8E3H - chains 7 and a of the 7 polymer chains in the assembly; structure by electron microscopy, 6.50 A resolution (low resolution: residue-level contacts below are approximate; hydrogen-bond / salt-bridge calls are withheld).

[Chain 7]
Molecule: RNA with 18 nt long spacer
Sequence (35 nucleotides; row label = number of the first residue in the row):
     1 AUGUUUUUUUUUUUUUUUUUUGAUUUGGUGAGAGG
Unresolved in the structure: 10-35

[Chain a]
Molecule: Transcription termination factor Rho
Source organism: Escherichia coli
Notes: EC 3.6.4.-
UniProtKB: A0A0A0GPI6 (A0A0A0GPI6_ECOLX); residues 1-419 here correspond to UniProt positions 25-443 (UniProt number = residue number + 24)
Chain sequence (419 residues; numbered 1 to 419; the number before each row is that of its first residue):
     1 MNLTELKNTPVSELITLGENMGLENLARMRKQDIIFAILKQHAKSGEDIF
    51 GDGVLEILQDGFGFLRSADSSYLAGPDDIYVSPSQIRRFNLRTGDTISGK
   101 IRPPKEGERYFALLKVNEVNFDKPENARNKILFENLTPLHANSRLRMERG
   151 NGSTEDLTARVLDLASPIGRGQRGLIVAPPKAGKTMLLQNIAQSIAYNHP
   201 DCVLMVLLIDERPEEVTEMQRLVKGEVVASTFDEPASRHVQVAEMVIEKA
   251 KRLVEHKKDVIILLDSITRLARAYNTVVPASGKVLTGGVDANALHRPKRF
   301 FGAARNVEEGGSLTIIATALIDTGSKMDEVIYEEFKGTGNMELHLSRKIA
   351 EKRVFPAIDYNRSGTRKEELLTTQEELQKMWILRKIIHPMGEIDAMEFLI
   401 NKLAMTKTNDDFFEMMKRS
Unresolved in the structure: 418-419
Ion coordination: beryllium trifluoride ion: Lys184 (together with ADP)
Ligand contacts:
  - ADP / beryllium trifluoride: Thr158, Pro179, Pro180, Lys181, Ala182, Gly183, Lys184, Thr185, Met186, Leu320, Phe355
  - ADP / beryllium trifluoride: Gly337, Thr365, Arg366, Lys367

[How chain 7 and chain a interact]
Contacting residue pairs - 5 pairs, chain 7 then chain a:
  A1(7) - Gly282(a)
  U2(7) - Lys283(a)
  U2(7) - Val284(a)
  G3(7) - Leu285(a)
  U7(7) - Thr286(a)
Other interface residues (no listed pair), chain a (6 interface residues in all): Gly287

[Overview]
4 residues of chain 7 face 6 of chain a across their interface. Bound to chain a: ADP / beryllium trifluoride.
Chain 7 is RNA with 18 nt long spacer and chain a is Transcription termination factor Rho (Escherichia coli);
the structure, Escherichia coli Rho-dependent transcription pre-termination complex containing 18 nt long RNA
spacer, Mg-ADP-BeF3, and NusG; Rho ..., was determined by electron microscopy, deposited together with 8E3F,
8E5K, 8E5L, 8E5O, 8E5P, 8E6W and 3 further entries.
